PDB entry 7R7Y | X-ray diffraction, 1.60 A resolution | chains A and C of the 3 polymer chains in the assembly

Chain A:
Name: MHC class I antigen
From: Homo sapiens
Reference sequence: U6BR87 (U6BR87_HUMAN); residues 1-276 here correspond to UniProt positions 25-300 (UniProt number = residue number + 24)
Sequence (276 residues; row label = number of the first residue in the row):
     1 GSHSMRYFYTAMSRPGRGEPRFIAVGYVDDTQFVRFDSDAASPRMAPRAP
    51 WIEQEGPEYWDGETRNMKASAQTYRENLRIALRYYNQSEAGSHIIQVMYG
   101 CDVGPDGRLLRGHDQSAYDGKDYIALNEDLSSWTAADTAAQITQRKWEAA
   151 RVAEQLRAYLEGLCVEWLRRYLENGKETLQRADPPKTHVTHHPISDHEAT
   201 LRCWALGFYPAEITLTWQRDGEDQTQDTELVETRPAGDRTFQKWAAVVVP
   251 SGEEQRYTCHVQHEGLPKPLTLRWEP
Cystine bridges: Cys101-Cys164, Cys203-Cys259
From the paper describing this entry:
  - contacts within the chain: Asn66-Ser70 (hydrogen bond)

Chain C:
Name: Gln-ala-thr-gln-glu-val-lys-asn-trp
Sequence (9 residues; numbered 1 to 9; the number before each row is that of its first residue):
     1 QATQEVKNW

Chain A / chain C interface:
Residue-residue contacts (41; chain A residue first):
  Tyr7(A) with Gln1(C), hydrogen bond (side chain-backbone); Ala2(C), hydrogen bond (side chain-backbone)
  Tyr9(A) with Ala2(C); Thr3(C); Glu5(C)
  Glu63(A) with Gln1(C); Ala2(C), hydrogen bond (side chain-backbone)
  Asn66(A) with Ala2(C); Thr3(C), hydrogen bond (side chain-backbone); Gln4(C)
  Met67(A) with Ala2(C), hydrophobic
  Ser70(A) with Glu5(C)
  Thr73(A) with Glu5(C); Asn8(C), hydrogen bond (backbone-side chain)
  Tyr74(A) with Glu5(C), hydrogen bond
  Glu76(A) with Asn8(C), hydrogen bond
  Asn77(A) with Asn8(C), hydrogen bond; Trp9(C), hydrogen bond (side chain-backbone)
  Ile80(A) with Asn8(C); Trp9(C)
  Tyr84(A) with Trp9(C), hydrogen bond (side chain-backbone)
  Ile95(A) with Trp9(C), hydrophobic
  Tyr99(A) with Ala2(C); Thr3(C), hydrogen bond (side chain-backbone)
  Ser116(A) with Trp9(C)
  Ala117(A) with Trp9(C)
  Tyr123(A) with Trp9(C), hydrophobic
  Thr143(A) with Trp9(C), hydrogen bond (side chain-backbone)
  Lys146(A) with Asn8(C); Trp9(C), hydrogen bond (side chain-backbone)
  Trp147(A) with Lys7(C); Asn8(C), hydrogen bond (side chain-backbone); Trp9(C)
  Val152(A) with Val6(C), hydrophobic; Lys7(C)
  Gln155(A) with Val6(C)
  Tyr159(A) with Gln1(C), hydrogen bond (side chain-backbone); Ala2(C); Thr3(C)
  Trp167(A) with Gln1(C), hydrogen bond
  Tyr171(A) with Gln1(C), hydrogen bond (side chain-backbone)
Interface residues without a listed pair, chain A (32 interface residues in all): Met5, Tyr59, Ala81, Tyr118, Ala150, Leu156, Leu163
The authors on this interface:
  - interface residues, chain C: Glu5(C)

Overview:
32 residues of chain A face 9 of chain C across their interface, with 17 hydrogen bonds. Polar pairs include
Tyr7(A)-Gln1(C), Tyr7(A)-Ala2(C) and Glu63(A)-Ala2(C). From the paper: the interface residue Glu5(C); contacts
within the chain involving Ser70(A) and Asn66(A).
Here chain A is MHC class I antigen (Homo sapiens) and chain C is Gln-ala-thr-gln-glu-val-lys-asn-trp. Entry
7R7Y (Crystal structure of HLA-B*5701 complex with an HIV-1 Gag-derived epitope QW9 S3T variant) was
determined by X-ray diffraction together with 7R7V, 7R7W, 7R7X, 7R7Z and 7R80 from the same study.
